7SP9 - chains B and A of the 3 polymer chains in the assembly; structure by electron microscopy, 2.90 A resolution.

[Chain B]
Name: Nanobody 872
From: Lama glama
Notes: antibody fragment or engineered binder
Chain sequence (134 residues; each row starts with the number of its first residue):
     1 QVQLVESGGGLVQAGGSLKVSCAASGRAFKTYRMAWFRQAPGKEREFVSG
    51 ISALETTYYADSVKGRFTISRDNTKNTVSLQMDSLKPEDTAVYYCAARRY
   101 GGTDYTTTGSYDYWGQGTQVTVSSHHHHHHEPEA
Not modelled in the structure: 124-134

[Chain A]
Name: Hyaluronan synthase
From: Paramecium bursaria Chlorella virus CZ-2
UniProtKB: M1H2Q1 (M1H2Q1_9PHYC); residue numbers follow UniProt; this construct covers 2-561
Chain sequence (570 residues; numbered 0 to 569; the number before each row is that of its first residue; numbering starts at 0):
     0 MGTSWRTIVSANLFAVGGALLMLAPAIVGYVFQWNIGVSAVWGISVYGVF
    50 VLGFYIAQIVFSEFNRMRLSDWISLRPDNWNATRVAVIIAGYREDPFMFK
   100 KCLESVRDSEYGNVARLICVIDGDEEEDLKMAEIYKQVYNDNVKKPGVVL
   150 CESENKNGSTIDSDVSKNICILQPHRGKRESLYTGFQLASMDPSVHAVVL
   200 IDSDTVLEKNAILEVVYPLSCDPNIKAVAGECKIWNTDTILSMLVSWRYF
   250 SAFNVERGAQSLWKTVQCVGGPLGAYTIDIINEIKDPWITQTFLGNKCTY
   300 GDNRRLTNEVLMRGKKIVYTPFAVGWSDSPTNVMRYIVQQTRWSKSWCRE
   350 IWYTLGSAWKHGFSGIYLAFECMYQIMYFFLVMYLFSYIAIKADIRAQTA
   400 TVLVSTLVTIIKSSYLALRAKNLKAFYFVLYTYVYFFCMIPARITAMFTM
   450 FDIAWGTRGGNAKMTIGARVWLWAKQFLITYMWWAGVLAAGVYSIVDNWY
   500 FDWADIQYRFALVGICSYLVFVSIVLVIYLIGKITTWNYTPLQKELIEER
   550 YLHNASENAPEVLEHHHHHH
Not modelled in the structure: 0-37, 452-469, 553-569
Differences from the reference sequence: initiating methionine (0); expression tag (1, 562-569); engineered mutation Asn302 (Asp in M1H2Q1)
Ligand contacts: N-acetylglucosamine (NAG; 2-acetamido-2-deoxy-beta-D-glucopyranose): Arg256, Cys267, Gly270, Pro271, Tyr299, Asn302, Arg303, Trp342
From the paper describing this entry:
  - binding site for N-acetylglucosamine: Arg256, Cys267, Pro271, Tyr299, Arg303, Trp342
  - conformationally variable residues (side-chain flip): Tyr299
  - mutagenesis - E93A, D201A, R247A, R247K, R256K, C297A, D302N, D327A, W346L: abolished catalytic activity
  - mutagenesis - D94A (about 20%), Y248A (roughly 20%): decreased catalytic activity

[Interface between chain B and chain A]
Pairs across the interface (27; chain B residue first):
  Thr31(B) - Tyr499(A)
  Arg33(B) - Asp501(A)  salt bridge
  Arg33(B) - Ala503(A)
  Ser52(B) - Asp501(A)
  Ser52(B) - Asp504(A)  hydrogen bond
  Leu54(B) - Arg395(A)
  Leu54(B) - Tyr499(A)
  Leu54(B) - Asp504(A)
  Leu54(B) - Gln506(A)
  Leu54(B) - Tyr507(A)
  Thr56(B) - Asp504(A)  hydrogen bond
  Thr56(B) - Gln506(A)
  Tyr58(B) - Ala503(A)  hydrogen bond (side chain-backbone)
  Tyr58(B) - Asp504(A)
  Arg98(B) - Asp501(A)  salt bridge
  Arg99(B) - Trp498(A)  hydrogen bond (side chain-backbone)
  Arg99(B) - Tyr499(A)
  Arg99(B) - Phe500(A)
  Tyr100(B) - Trp498(A)
  Tyr100(B) - Phe500(A)
  Gly101(B) - Phe500(A)  hydrogen bond (backbone-backbone)
  Gly101(B) - Asp501(A)
  Gly101(B) - Trp502(A)  hydrogen bond (backbone-backbone)
  Gly102(B) - Trp502(A)
  Gly102(B) - Ala503(A)  hydrogen bond (backbone-backbone)
  Thr103(B) - Trp502(A)
  Thr103(B) - Ala503(A)
Also at the interface, not in a pair above, chain B (13 interface residues in all): Tyr105
Also at the interface, not in a pair above, chain A (13 interface residues in all): Ile394, Asp496, Ile505

[In short]
The chain B/chain A interface involves 13 residues from each chain, with 7 hydrogen bonds and 2 salt bridges.
Polar pairs include Arg33(B)-Asp501(A), Arg98(B)-Asp501(A) and Ser52(B)-Asp504(A). The paper reports a binding
site for N-acetylglucosamine at Arg256(A), Cys267(A) and Pro271(A) among others; E93A, D201A and R247A of
chain A, among others, abolish catalytic activity; 11 substitutions were tested in all.
Chain B is Nanobody 872 (Lama glama) and chain A is Hyaluronan synthase (Paramecium bursaria Chlorella virus
CZ-2); the structure, Chlorella virus Hyaluronan Synthase in the GlcNAc-primed channel-closed state, was
determined by electron microscopy together with 7SP6, 7SP7, 7SP8 and 7SPA from the same study.
